Entry 4FCM (X-ray diffraction, 2.69 A resolution); this record covers chains A and B of the 4 polymer chains in the assembly.

Chain A (and B):
Protein: Ras GTPase-activating protein-binding protein 1
From: Homo sapiens
Notes: EC 3.6.4.12, 3.6.4.13; fragment: NTF2-like domain; chain B of this document is another copy of the same molecule, construct and numbering; everything in this record applies to it too
UniProt: Q13283 (G3BP1_HUMAN); residue numbers follow UniProt; this construct covers 1-139
Sequence (142 residues; numbered -2 to 139; the number before each row is that of its first residue; numbers below 1 keep their minus sign (Gly-2 is residue -2)):
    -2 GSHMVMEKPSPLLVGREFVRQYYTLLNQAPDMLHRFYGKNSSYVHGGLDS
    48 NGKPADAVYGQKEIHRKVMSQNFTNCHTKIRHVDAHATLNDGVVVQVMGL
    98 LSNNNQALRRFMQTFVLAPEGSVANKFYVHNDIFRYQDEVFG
Disordered / not traced: -2 to 6, 139 (chain B: -2 to 0, 47-49, 139)
Sequence notes: expression tag (-2 to 0)
Curated features (UniProtKB/Swiss-Prot):
  - cross-link (Glycyl lysine isopeptide (Lys-Gly)): Lys36 (interchain with G-Cter in ubiquitin), Lys50 (interchain with G-Cter in ubiquitin), Lys59 (interchain with G-Cter in ubiquitin), Lys64 (interchain with G-Cter in ubiquitin), Lys76 (interchain with G-Cter in ubiquitin), Lys123 (interchain with G-Cter in ubiquitin)
  - natural variant: Arg78 (R78C: Found in a patient with a neurodevelopmental disorder; uncertain significance), Arg132 (R132I: Found in a patient with a neurodevelopmental disorder; uncertain significance)
  - mutagenesis: Phe15 (F15W: Decreased interaction with USP10), Phe33 (F33W: Abolished interaction with CAPRIN1 and ability to undergo liquid-liquid phase separation. Abolished interaction with USP10), Lys36 (K36R: In 10KR; abolished ubiquitination in response to heat shock, leading to decreased stress granule disassembly when associated with R-50, R-59, R-64, R-76, R-123, R-353, R-357, R-376 and R-393 ...), Lys50 (K50R: In 10KR; abolished ubiquitination in response to heat shock, leading to decreased stress granule disassembly when associated with R-36, R-59, R-64, R-76, R-123, R-353, R-357, R-376 and R-393 ...), Lys59 (K59R: In 10KR; abolished ubiquitination in response to heat shock, leading to decreased stress granule disassembly when associated with R-36, R-50, R-64, R-76, R-123, R-353, R-357, R-376 and R-393 ...), Lys64 (K64R: In 10KR; abolished ubiquitination in response to heat shock, leading to decreased stress granule disassembly when associated with R-36, R-50, R-59, R-76, R-123, R-353, R-357, R-376 and R-393 ...), Lys76 (K76R: In 10KR; abolished ubiquitination in response to heat shock, leading to decreased stress granule disassembly when associated with R-36, R-50, R-59, R-64, R-123, R-353, R-357, R-376 and R-393 ...), Lys123 (K123R: In 10KR; abolished ubiquitination in response to heat shock, leading to decreased stress granule disassembly when associated with R-36, R-50, R-59, R-64, R-76, R-353, R-357, R-376 and R-393 ...), Phe124 (F124W: Does not affect interaction with USP10)
Reported in the primary citation:
  - specificity-determining residues: Phe33, Tyr125 (proposed by the authors, not directly observed)
  - conformationally variable residues (order/disorder transition): Glu117 to Lys123
  - binding site for Nucleoporin repeat peptide: Leu10, Val11, Glu14, Phe15, Phe33, Phe124
  - mutagenesis - F15A (Kd 670 uM): decreased binding to Nucleoporin repeat peptide

Chain A / chain B interface:
Pairs across the interface (75):
  Ser39(A) - His83(B)  hydrogen bond
  Pro51(A) - His79(B)
  Ala54(A) - His83(B)
  Arg78(A) - Val137(B)  hydrogen bond (side chain-backbone)
  Arg78(A) - Phe138(B)
  His79(A) - Arg132(B)
  His79(A) - Val137(B)
  Asp81(A) - Val41(B)
  Asp81(A) - Ile130(B)
  His83(A) - Ala54(B)
  His83(A) - Asn128(B)
  His83(A) - Ile130(B)
  Ala84(A) - His127(B)
  Ala84(A) - Asn128(B)  hydrogen bond (backbone-side chain)
  Thr85(A) - Val113(B)
  Thr85(A) - His127(B)
  Thr85(A) - Asn128(B)
  Leu86(A) - Leu86(B)
  Leu86(A) - Asn87(B)
  Leu86(A) - His127(B)
  Asn87(A) - Leu86(B)
  Asn87(A) - Asn87(B)
  Val91(A) - Val113(B)  hydrophobic
  Val91(A) - Asn128(B)
  Gln93(A) - Met109(B)
  Gln93(A) - Gln110(B)
  Gln93(A) - Thr111(B)  hydrogen bond
  Gln93(A) - Ile130(B)  hydrogen bond (side chain-backbone)
  Gln93(A) - Arg132(B)
  Met95(A) - Met109(B)  hydrophobic
  Met95(A) - Arg132(B)
  Gly96(A) - Phe138(B)
  Arg107(A) - Arg107(B)
  Arg107(A) - Gln134(B)
  Arg107(A) - Phe138(B)  hydrogen bond (side chain-backbone)
  Phe108(A) - Phe138(B)
  Met109(A) - Gln93(B)
  Met109(A) - Met95(B)  hydrophobic
  Met109(A) - Phe108(B)
  Met109(A) - Met109(B)  hydrophobic
  Met109(A) - Gln134(B)
  Gln110(A) - Gln93(B)
  Gln110(A) - Met109(B)
  Thr111(A) - Val91(B)
  Thr111(A) - Gln93(B)  hydrogen bond
  Thr111(A) - Thr111(B)  hydrogen bond
  Val113(A) - Thr85(B)
  Val113(A) - Leu86(B)  hydrophobic
  Val113(A) - Val91(B)  hydrophobic
  Ala115(A) - Leu86(B)  hydrophobic
  His127(A) - Ala84(B)
  His127(A) - Thr85(B)
  His127(A) - Leu86(B)
  Asn128(A) - His83(B)
  Asn128(A) - Ala84(B)
  Asn128(A) - Thr85(B)  hydrogen bond
  Asn128(A) - Val91(B)
  Ile130(A) - Asp81(B)
  Ile130(A) - His83(B)
  Ile130(A) - Gln93(B)
  Arg132(A) - His79(B)  hydrogen bond
  Arg132(A) - Asp81(B)  salt bridge
  Arg132(A) - Gln93(B)
  Arg132(A) - Met95(B)
  Gln134(A) - Arg107(B)  hydrogen bond
  Gln134(A) - Gln134(B)  hydrogen bond
  Gln134(A) - Phe138(B)
  Val137(A) - Arg78(B)
  Val137(A) - His79(B)
  Val137(A) - Met95(B)  hydrophobic
  Phe138(A) - Arg78(B)
  Phe138(A) - Met95(B)
  Phe138(A) - Gly96(B)
  Phe138(A) - Leu97(B)  hydrophobic
  Phe138(A) - Arg107(B)
Also at the interface, not in a pair above, chain A (35 interface residues in all): Val41, Tyr56, Gly89, Val94, Leu97, Tyr133
Also at the interface, not in a pair above, chain B (32 interface residues in all): Ser39, Pro51, Tyr56, Ala115

In short:
35 residues of chain A face 32 of chain B across their interface, with 12 hydrogen bonds and 1 salt bridge.
Polar contacts include Arg132(A)-Asp81(B), Ser39(A)-His83(B) and Arg78(A)-Val137(B). The paper reports a
binding site for Nucleoporin repeat peptide at Leu10(A), Val11(A) and Glu14(A) among others; F15A of chain A
reduces binding to Nucleoporin repeat peptide.
Both chains are Ras GTPase-activating protein-binding protein 1 (Homo sapiens). Entry 4FCM (Crystal structure
of the NTF2-like domain of human G3BP1 in complex with a peptide) was determined by X-ray diffraction (same
publication as 4IIA and 4FCJ).
